PDB entry 8HMZ | electron microscopy, 2.90 A resolution | chains B and C of the 7 polymer chains in the assembly

== Chain B ==
Molecule: tRNA-splicing endonuclease subunit Sen34
Source organism: Homo sapiens
Notes: EC 4.6.1.16
UniProtKB: Q9BSV6 (SEN34_HUMAN); numbering as in UniProt (aligned over 1-310)
Sequence (330 residues; each row starts with the number of its first residue; numbers below 1 keep their minus sign (Met-19 is residue -19)):
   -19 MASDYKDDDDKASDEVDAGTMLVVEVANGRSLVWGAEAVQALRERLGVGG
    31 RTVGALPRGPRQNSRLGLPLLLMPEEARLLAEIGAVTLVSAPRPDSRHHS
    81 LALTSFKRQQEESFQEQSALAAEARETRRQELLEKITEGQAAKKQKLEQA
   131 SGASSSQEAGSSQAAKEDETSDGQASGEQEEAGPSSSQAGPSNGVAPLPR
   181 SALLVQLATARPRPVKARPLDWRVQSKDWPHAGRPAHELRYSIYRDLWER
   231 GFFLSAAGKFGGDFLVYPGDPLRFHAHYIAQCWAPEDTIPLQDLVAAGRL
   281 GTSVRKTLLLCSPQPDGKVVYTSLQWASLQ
Disordered / not traced: -19 to 0, 135-178, 309-310
Sequence notes: initiating methionine (-19); expression tag (-18 to 0)
Swiss-Prot annotation at these positions:
  - active site: Tyr247, His255, Lys286
  - natural variant: Arg58 (R58W: In PCH2C)

== Chain C ==
Molecule: tRNA-splicing endonuclease subunit Sen54
Source organism: Homo sapiens
UniProtKB: Q7Z6J9 (SEN54_HUMAN); residue numbers follow UniProt; this construct covers 1-526
Sequence (546 residues; row label = number of the first residue in the row; numbers below 1 keep their minus sign (Met-19 is residue -19)):
   -19 MASDYKDDDDKASDEVDAGTMEPEPEPAAVEVPAGRVLSARELFAARSRS
    31 QKLPQRSHGPKDFLPDGSAAQAERLRRCREELWQLLAEQRVERLGSLVAA
    81 EWRPEEGFVELKSPAGKFWQTMGFSEQGRQRLHPEEALYLLECGSIHLFH
   131 QDLPLSIQEAYQLLLTDHTVTFLQYQVFSHLKRLGYVVRRFQPSSVLSPY
   181 ERQLNLDASVQHLEDGDGKRKRSSSSPRSINKKAKALDNSLQPKSLAASS
   231 PPPCSQPSQCPEEKPQESSPMKGPGGPFQLLGSLGPSPGPAREGVGCSWE
   281 SGRAENGVTGAGKRRWNFEQISFPNMASDSRHTLLRAPAPELLPANVAGR
   331 ETDAESWCQKLNQRKEKLSRREREHHAEAAQFQEDVNADPEVQRCSSWRE
   381 YKELLQRRQVQRSQRRAPHLWGQPVTPLLSPGQASSPAVVLQHISVLQTT
   431 HLPDGGARLLEKSGGLEIIFDVYQADAVATFRKNNPGKPYARMCISGFDE
   481 PVPDLCSLKRLSYQSGDVPLIFALVDHGDISFYSFRDFTLPQDVGH
Disordered / not traced: -19 to 7, 177-410
Sequence notes: initiating methionine (-19); expression tag (-18 to 0)

== Chain B / chain C interface ==
Residue-residue contacts (121):
  Glu5(B) - Gln138(C)
  Arg10(B) - Phe152(C)
  Trp14(B) - Ile137(C)  hydrophobic
  Trp14(B) - Gln138(C)
  Trp14(B) - Tyr141(C)  hydrophobic
  Gln20(B) - Trp63(C)
  Arg23(B) - Arg59(C)
  Glu24(B) - Arg59(C)
  Glu24(B) - Trp63(C)  hydrogen bond
  Arg31(B) - Asp509(C)  salt bridge
  Val33(B) - Gln156(C)
  Val33(B) - Gly508(C)
  Gly34(B) - Arg163(C)
  Ala35(B) - Arg70(C)
  Ala35(B) - Glu122(C)
  Leu36(B) - Leu33(C)  hydrophobic
  Leu36(B) - Leu65(C)  hydrophobic
  Pro37(B) - Glu68(C)
  Pro37(B) - Arg70(C)
  Arg38(B) - Arg29(C)
  Arg38(B) - Lys32(C)  hydrogen bond (side chain-backbone)
  Arg38(B) - Glu68(C)  salt bridge
  Pro40(B) - Arg163(C)
  Arg41(B) - Arg163(C)
  Gln42(B) - Leu33(C)
  Gln42(B) - Arg163(C)
  Asn43(B) - His160(C)  hydrogen bond (side chain-backbone)
  Asn43(B) - Arg163(C)  hydrogen bond
  Asn43(B) - Leu164(C)
  Arg45(B) - Arg36(C)
  Arg45(B) - Leu62(C)
  Arg45(B) - Leu65(C)
  Leu46(B) - Arg163(C)
  Gly47(B) - Leu66(C)
  Leu48(B) - Leu66(C)
  Leu51(B) - His507(C)
  Leu51(B) - Gly508(C)
  Val69(B) - Val10(C)  hydrophobic
  Pro72(B) - Gln142(C)  hydrogen bond (backbone-side chain)
  Arg73(B) - Leu143(C)
  His79(B) - Gln131(C)  hydrogen bond (side chain-backbone)
  Ala82(B) - Leu133(C)  hydrophobic
  Leu83(B) - Asp132(C)
  Leu83(B) - Leu133(C)  hydrophobic
  Phe86(B) - Leu133(C)  hydrophobic
  Phe86(B) - Pro134(C)  hydrophobic
  Phe94(B) - Leu74(C)  hydrophobic
  Gln97(B) - Leu23(C)
  Gln97(B) - Phe24(C)
  Leu100(B) - Arg21(C)
  Leu100(B) - Phe24(C)  hydrophobic
  Ser181(B) - Arg73(C)
  Ser181(B) - Leu74(C)
  Ser181(B) - Gly75(C)
  Leu183(B) - Arg73(C)
  Leu183(B) - Leu74(C)  hydrogen bond (backbone-backbone)
  Leu184(B) - Arg27(C)
  Leu184(B) - Val71(C)  hydrophobic
  Leu184(B) - Glu72(C)
  Val185(B) - Val71(C)
  Val185(B) - Glu72(C)  hydrogen bond (backbone-backbone)
  Val185(B) - Leu77(C)  hydrophobic
  Gln186(B) - Arg16(C)  hydrogen bond (side chain-backbone)
  Gln186(B) - Leu18(C)  hydrogen bond (side chain-backbone)
  Gln186(B) - Leu23(C)
  Gln186(B) - Gln69(C)  hydrogen bond
  Gln186(B) - Arg70(C)
  Leu187(B) - Arg70(C)  hydrogen bond (backbone-backbone)
  Leu187(B) - Leu121(C)  hydrophobic
  Leu187(B) - His127(C)
  Ala188(B) - Ser136(C)
  Ala188(B) - Ile137(C)  hydrogen bond (backbone-backbone)
  Thr189(B) - Gln69(C)  hydrogen bond
  Thr189(B) - Ile137(C)
  Thr189(B) - Gln138(C)  hydrogen bond (backbone-backbone)
  Ala190(B) - Gln138(C)
  Arg191(B) - Ala14(C)
  Arg191(B) - Gly15(C)  hydrogen bond (backbone-backbone)
  Arg191(B) - Ser136(C)
  Arg191(B) - Gln138(C)  hydrogen bond
  Arg191(B) - Glu139(C)
  Arg191(B) - Gln142(C)
  Pro192(B) - Ser136(C)
  Pro192(B) - Glu139(C)
  Arg193(B) - Ala14(C)
  Arg193(B) - Glu139(C)  salt bridge
  Pro194(B) - Glu11(C)
  Pro194(B) - Val12(C)
  Val195(B) - Glu11(C)
  Val195(B) - Val12(C)  hydrogen bond (backbone-backbone)
  Lys196(B) - Val10(C)
  Lys196(B) - Glu11(C)
  Ala197(B) - Ala9(C)
  Ala197(B) - Val10(C)  hydrogen bond (backbone-backbone)
  Arg198(B) - Ala8(C)  hydrogen bond (side chain-backbone)
  Pro199(B) - Ala8(C)
  Arg220(B) - His507(C)
  Ala236(B) - Asp506(C)
  Gly238(B) - Phe478(C)
  Gly238(B) - Asp506(C)  hydrogen bond (backbone-side chain)
  Lys239(B) - Asp509(C)  salt bridge
  Pro248(B) - Pro45(C)  hydrophobic
  Asp250(B) - Leu55(C)
  Asp250(B) - Arg59(C)  salt bridge
  Leu252(B) - Ser37(C)  hydrogen bond (backbone-side chain)
  Leu252(B) - Lys41(C)
  Leu252(B) - Cys58(C)  hydrophobic
  Leu252(B) - Arg59(C)
  Arg253(B) - Pro40(C)  hydrogen bond (side chain-backbone)
  Arg253(B) - Lys41(C)
  Arg253(B) - Asp42(C)  salt bridge
  Arg253(B) - Arg54(C)
  Arg253(B) - Leu55(C)
  Phe254(B) - Lys41(C)
  Phe254(B) - Asp42(C)
  Phe254(B) - Leu44(C)
  Phe254(B) - Pro45(C)  hydrophobic
  Phe254(B) - Gln51(C)
  His255(B) - Lys41(C)
  His255(B) - Asp42(C)  hydrogen bond (backbone-backbone)
  His257(B) - Phe43(C)  hydrogen bond (side chain-backbone)
Other interface residues (no listed pair), chain B (74 interface residues in all): Val3, Leu12, Ala16, Val19, Thr32, Ser44, Met53, Ala71, Pro74, Ala101, Arg180, Ala237, Pro251
Other interface residues (no listed pair), chain C (77 interface residues in all): Val17, Ala20, Ser30, Pro34, His38, Gly39, Ala67, Tyr119, Cys123, Ile126, Leu153

== Overview ==
Chain B and chain C form an interface of 74 and 77 residues respectively, with 25 hydrogen bonds and 6 salt
bridges. Among the polar pairs are Arg31(B)-Asp509(C), Arg38(B)-Glu68(C) and Arg193(B)-Glu139(C). UniProt
lists 3 active-site residues on chain B.
Chain B is tRNA-splicing endonuclease subunit Sen34 and chain C is tRNA-splicing endonuclease subunit Sen54,
both from Homo sapiens; the structure, Cryo-EM structure of the human post-catalytic TSEN/pre-tRNA complex,
was determined by electron microscopy (same publication as 8HMY).
